PDB entry 3QEE | X-ray diffraction, 1.64 A resolution | chain A

== Chain A ==
Protein: Beta-xylosidase/alpha-L-arabinfuranosidase, gly43N
From: Cellvibrio japonicus
Notes: EC 3.2.1.-
Reference sequence: B3PD60 (B3PD60_CELJU); numbering as in UniProt (aligned over 28-334)
Sequence (307 residues; row label = number of the first residue in the row):
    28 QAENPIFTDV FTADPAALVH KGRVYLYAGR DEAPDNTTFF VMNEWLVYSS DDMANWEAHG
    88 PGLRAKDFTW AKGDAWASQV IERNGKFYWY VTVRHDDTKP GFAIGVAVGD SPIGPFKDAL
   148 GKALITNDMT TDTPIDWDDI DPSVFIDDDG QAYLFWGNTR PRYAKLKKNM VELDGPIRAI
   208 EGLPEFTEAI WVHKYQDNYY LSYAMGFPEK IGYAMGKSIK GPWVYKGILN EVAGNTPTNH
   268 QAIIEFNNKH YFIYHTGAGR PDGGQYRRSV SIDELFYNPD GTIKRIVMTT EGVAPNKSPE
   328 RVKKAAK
Disordered / not traced: 28, 327-334
Bound ions: Ca2+: N154, T157, D165, D166
Reported in the primary citation:
  - catalytic residues: D41, D168, E215
  - mutagenesis - D41A, D168A, E215A: abolished catalytic activity
  - mutagenesis - W103A: abolished catalytic activity on arabinan
  - mutagenesis - F67A (>100-fold), W103A, W164A (10-30 fold), I167A (>100-fold), F234A: decreased catalytic activity
  - contacts within the chain: I167-E215 (hydrophobic contact)
  - mutagenesis - F66A, T186A, T214A, Q292A, Y293A: unchanged catalytic activity
  - mutagenesis - N185A: increased catalytic activity on 4NPA
  - mutagenesis - N185A (3000fold), T186W, T186W/T214W, T214W, H267A (30fold): decreased catalytic activity on arabinan
  - mutagenesis - T186W, T214W, H267A: unchanged catalytic activity on 4NPA
  - specificity-determining residues: N185 (by similarity / conservation)

== In short ==
The Ca2+ site is built by N154, T157, D165 and D166. From the paper: catalytic residues D41, D168 and E215;
F67A, W103A and W164A, among others, reduce catalytic activity; 18 substitutions were tested in all.
Chain A is Beta-xylosidase/alpha-L-arabinfuranosidase, gly43N (Cellvibrio japonicus); the structure, The
structure and function of an arabinan-specific alpha-1,2-arabinofuranosidase identified from screening the
activities of bacterial GH43 ..., was determined by X-ray diffraction together with 3QED and 3QEF from the
same study.
